5VF9 - chains A and B; structure by X-ray diffraction, 1.82 A resolution.

[Chain A (and B)]
Protein: Superoxide dismutase [Mn], mitochondrial
Organism: Homo sapiens
Notes: EC 1.15.1.1; chain B of this document is another copy of the same molecule, construct and numbering; everything in this record applies to it too
Reference sequence: P04179 (SODM_HUMAN); residues 1-198 here correspond to UniProt positions 25-222 (UniProt number = residue number + 24)
Amino-acid sequence (199 residues; row label = number of the first residue in the row; numbering starts at 0):
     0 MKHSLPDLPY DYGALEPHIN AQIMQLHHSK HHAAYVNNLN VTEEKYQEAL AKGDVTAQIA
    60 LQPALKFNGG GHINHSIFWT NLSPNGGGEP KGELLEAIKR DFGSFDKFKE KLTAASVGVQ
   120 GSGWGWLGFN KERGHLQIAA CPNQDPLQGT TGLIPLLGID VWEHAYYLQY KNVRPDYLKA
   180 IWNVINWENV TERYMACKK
Sequence notes: initiating methionine (0)
Metal / ion sites: K+: Gly12 (shared with Gly85(B), Asn182(B) of chain B); Mn2+: His26, His74, Asp159, His163
UniProt features mapped onto this chain:
  - binding site (Mn(2+)): His26, His74, Asp159, His163
  - modified residue: Tyr34 (3'-nitrotyrosine), Lys44 (N6-acetyllysine), Lys51 (N6-acetyllysine), Lys90 (N6-acetyllysine), Lys98 (N6-acetyllysine), Lys106 (N6-acetyllysine), Lys178 (N6-acetyllysine)
Reported in the primary citation:
  - Mn2+ coordination: His26, His74, Asp159, His163
  - contacts within the chain: His30-Tyr34, Tyr34-Gln143, Glu162-His163 (hydrogen bond)
  - mutagenesis - E162A, E162D: decreased catalytic activity (citing earlier work)
  - post-translational modification sites: Arg173 (citing earlier work)
  - Mn2+ coordination through a water molecule: Gln143
  - catalytic residues: His30, Tyr34, Gln143 (citing earlier work)

[Interface between chain A and chain B]
Contacting residue pairs (46; chain A residue first):
  Met0(A) - Lys51(B)
  His2(A) - Gly52(B)
  His2(A) - Val54(B)
  Glu42(A) - Gln57(B)  hydrogen bond
  Tyr45(A) - Tyr45(B)  hydrophobic
  Tyr45(A) - Leu64(B)
  Gln46(A) - Gln46(B)  hydrogen bond
  Gln46(A) - Leu49(B)
  Leu49(A) - Glu42(B)
  Leu49(A) - Gln46(B)
  Leu49(A) - Leu49(B)  hydrophobic
  Ala50(A) - Met0(B)
  Lys51(A) - Met0(B)
  Gly52(A) - Met0(B)
  Gly52(A) - His2(B)
  Val54(A) - His2(B)
  Val54(A) - Glu42(B)
  Val54(A) - Gly68(B)
  Val54(A) - Ile72(B)  hydrophobic
  Thr55(A) - Ile72(B)
  Thr55(A) - Gln147(B)
  Thr55(A) - Gly148(B)
  Gln57(A) - Glu42(B)  hydrogen bond
  Gln57(A) - Leu64(B)
  Ile58(A) - Leu64(B)  hydrophobic
  Ile58(A) - Lys65(B)
  Ile58(A) - Gly69(B)
  Ile58(A) - Pro145(B)  hydrophobic
  Ala59(A) - Gly148(B)
  Gln61(A) - Gln61(B)  hydrogen bond (backbone-side chain)
  Gln61(A) - Leu64(B)
  Gln61(A) - Lys65(B)
  Leu64(A) - Tyr45(B)
  Leu64(A) - Gln57(B)
  Leu64(A) - Ile58(B)  hydrophobic
  Leu64(A) - Gln61(B)
  Lys65(A) - Ile58(B)
  Lys65(A) - Gln61(B)
  Gly68(A) - Val54(B)
  Gly69(A) - Ile58(B)
  Ile72(A) - Val54(B)  hydrophobic
  Ile72(A) - Thr55(B)
  Pro145(A) - Ile58(B)  hydrophobic
  Gln147(A) - Thr55(B)
  Gly148(A) - Thr55(B)
  Gly148(A) - Ala59(B)
Also at the interface, not in a pair above, chain A (25 interface residues in all): Leu38, Thr149
Also at the interface, not in a pair above, chain B (25 interface residues in all): Leu38, Ala50, Thr149

[Overview]
Chain A and chain B each contribute 25 residues to their interface, with 4 hydrogen bonds. Polar contacts
include Glu42(A)-Gln57(B), Gln46(A)-Gln46(B) and Gln61(A)-Gln61(B). From UniProt: 4 Mn2+-binding residues on
chain A. From the paper: catalytic residues His30(A), Tyr34(A) and Gln143(A); E162A and E162D of chain A
reduce catalytic activity.
Chain A and chain B are both Superoxide dismutase [Mn], mitochondrial (Homo sapiens); the structure, Native
human manganese superoxide dismutase, was determined by X-ray diffraction together with 5T30 from the same
study.
